8EAO - chains R and T of the 24 polymer chains in the assembly; structure by electron microscopy, 3.20 A resolution.

Chain R (and T):
Protein: Portal protein
Organism: Salmonella phage P22
Notes: chain T of this document is another copy of the same molecule, construct and numbering; everything in this record applies to it too
UniProtKB: P26744 (PORTL_BPP22); the construct has insertions or renumbered stretches relative to UniProt, so the offset changes along the chain: 1-415 = UniProt 6-420; 417-599 = UniProt 444-626
Amino-acid sequence (621 residues; each row starts with the number of its first residue; note: 1 number in that range is skipped by the numbering (no residue carries it; nothing is unmodelled there); a row labelled like 415A-415W holds insertion residues (415A, then the next letters in order)):
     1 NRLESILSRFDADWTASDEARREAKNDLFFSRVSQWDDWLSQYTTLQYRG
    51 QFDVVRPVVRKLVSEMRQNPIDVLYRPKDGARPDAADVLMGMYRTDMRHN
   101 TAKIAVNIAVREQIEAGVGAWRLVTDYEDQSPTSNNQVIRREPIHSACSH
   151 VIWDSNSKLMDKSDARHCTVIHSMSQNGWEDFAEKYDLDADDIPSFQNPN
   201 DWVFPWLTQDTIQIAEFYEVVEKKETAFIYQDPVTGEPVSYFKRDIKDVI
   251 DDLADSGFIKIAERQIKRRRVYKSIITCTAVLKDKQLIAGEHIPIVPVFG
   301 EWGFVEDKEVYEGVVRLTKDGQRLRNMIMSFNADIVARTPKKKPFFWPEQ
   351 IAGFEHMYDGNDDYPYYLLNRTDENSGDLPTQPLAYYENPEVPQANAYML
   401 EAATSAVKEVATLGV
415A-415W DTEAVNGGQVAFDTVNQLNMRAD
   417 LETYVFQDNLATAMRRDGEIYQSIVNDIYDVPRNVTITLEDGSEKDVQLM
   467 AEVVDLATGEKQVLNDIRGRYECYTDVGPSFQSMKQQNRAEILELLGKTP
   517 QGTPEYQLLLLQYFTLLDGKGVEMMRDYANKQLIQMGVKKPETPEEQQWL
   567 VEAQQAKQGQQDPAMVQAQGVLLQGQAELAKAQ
Not modelled in the structure: 415A-415W

Interface between chain R and chain T:
Pairs across the interface (206):
  Lys25(R) with Glu306(T)
  Leu28(R) with Val305(T)
  Phe29(R) with Val305(T), hydrophobic
  Arg32(R) with Phe304(T), hydrogen bond (side chain-backbone)
  Val33(R) with Val305(T), hydrophobic
  Tyr48(R) with Leu324(T)
  Gly50(R) with Asp320(T)
  Gln51(R) with Leu317(T); Asp320(T), hydrogen bond (backbone-side chain)
  Phe52(R) with Gly321(T); Leu324(T), hydrophobic; Ala406(T), hydrophobic
  Asp53(R) with Leu317(T); Val410(T)
  Val54(R) with Glu409(T)
  Arg56(R) with Glu301(T), salt bridge; Glu312(T), salt bridge; Leu317(T)
  Pro57(R) with Glu409(T); Thr412(T)
  Arg60(R) with Glu301(T), salt bridge; Glu312(T), salt bridge; Gly313(T); Leu317(T); Val410(T), hydrogen bond (side chain-backbone); Thr412(T), hydrogen bond (side chain-backbone)
  Val63(R) with Val421(T), hydrophobic
  Ser64(R) with Val421(T)
  Arg67(R) with Tyr420(T), hydrogen bond (backbone-side chain); Val421(T); Asp424(T), salt bridge; Asn425(T)
  Gln68(R) with Tyr420(T)
  Gly91(R) with Asp79(T)
  Thr95(R) with Asp79(T)
  Arg98(R) with Lys78(T); Tyr490(T)
  Asn100(R) with Asp161(T); Thr428(T), hydrogen bond (side chain-backbone); Arg431(T), hydrogen bond; Arg432(T)
  Thr101(R) with Leu159(T)
  Ile104(R) with Leu159(T), hydrophobic; Met160(T); Asp161(T); Trp302(T), hydrophobic
  Ile108(R) with Trp302(T), hydrophobic
  Arg111(R) with Glu301(T), salt bridge
  Asp126(R) with Lys267(T), salt bridge
  Tyr127(R) with Lys267(T), hydrogen bond (backbone-side chain)
  Asp129(R) with Lys224(T), salt bridge; Gln265(T); Ile266(T); Lys267(T), hydrogen bond (side chain-backbone)
  Gln130(R) with Lys267(T); Arg268(T); Glu291(T), hydrogen bond
  Ser131(R) with Tyr487(T)
  Pro143(R) with Lys158(T); Leu159(T), hydrophobic
  His145(R) with Lys158(T); Trp302(T); Phe304(T)
  Ser146(R) with Phe304(T); Val305(T), hydrogen bond (side chain-backbone)
  His150(R) with Asp307(T), salt bridge
  Ser173(R) with Lys158(T); Asp307(T), hydrogen bond
  Met174(R) with Asn156(T)
  Ser175(R) with Ser155(T); Asn156(T), hydrogen bond (backbone-side chain)
  Asn177(R) with Arg9(T); His167(T)
  Gly178(R) with Asn156(T)
  Asp181(R) with Arg166(T), salt bridge
  Asn200(R) with Glu306(T), hydrogen bond (side chain-backbone); Asp307(T), hydrogen bond
  Asp201(R) with Glu306(T), hydrogen bond (backbone-side chain)
  Phe204(R) with Glu19(T)
  Pro205(R) with Glu19(T)
  Trp206(R) with Glu19(T); Lys308(T)
  Leu207(R) with Thr15(T); Asp18(T); Glu19(T), hydrogen bond (backbone-side chain)
  Thr208(R) with Thr15(T); Lys308(T), hydrogen bond (backbone-side chain)
  Gln209(R) with Glu306(T); Lys308(T)
  Arg325(R) with Ala406(T)
  Met329(R) with Met399(T), hydrophobic
  Asn332(R) with Met399(T)
  Ala333(R) with Leu324(T), hydrophobic
  Val336(R) with Met327(T), hydrophobic; Ala395(T); Asn396(T); Met399(T), hydrophobic
  Lys342(R) with Glu388(T), salt bridge; Glu391(T), salt bridge
  Pro344(R) with Tyr387(T), hydrophobic
  Phe346(R) with Phe345(T), hydrophobic; Tyr387(T)
  Tyr358(R) with Pro340(T); Phe345(T), hydrophobic; Tyr387(T)
  Gly360(R) with Arg338(T); Pro340(T)
  Asp362(R) with Lys341(T); Lys343(T), salt bridge
  Tyr364(R) with Lys343(T)
  Pro365(R) with Lys343(T); Tyr358(T)
  Tyr366(R) with Ile351(T), hydrophobic; Glu355(T), hydrogen bond (side chain-backbone); Tyr358(T), hydrophobic
  Tyr367(R) with Pro340(T); Lys341(T); Lys343(T); Pro344(T), hydrogen bond (backbone-backbone); Phe345(T); Phe346(T), hydrogen bond (backbone-backbone); Tyr387(T), hydrophobic
  Leu368(R) with Phe346(T)
  Leu369(R) with Phe345(T), hydrophobic; Phe346(T), hydrogen bond (backbone-backbone); Trp347(T); Pro348(T)
  Asn370(R) with Trp347(T)
  Arg371(R) with Trp347(T); Glu349(T), salt bridge; Asp373(T), salt bridge
  Asp378(R) with Pro380(T)
  Thr381(R) with Gln382(T), hydrogen bond
  Leu384(R) with Phe345(T), hydrophobic
  Tyr386(R) with Tyr386(T); Tyr387(T); Glu388(T)
  Asn389(R) with Glu391(T); Pro393(T)
  Pro390(R) with Pro393(T); Gln394(T); Ala395(T), hydrogen bond (backbone-backbone)
  Glu391(R) with Gln394(T); Ala395(T)
  Val392(R) with Ala395(T), hydrophobic; Tyr398(T), hydrophobic
  Ala397(R) with Tyr398(T)
  Leu400(R) with Tyr398(T)
  Lys408(R) with Glu409(T), salt bridge
  Gln498(R) with Arg431(T); Tyr490(T); Asp492(T)
  Ser499(R) with Asp79(T); Tyr490(T), hydrogen bond
  Met500(R) with Asp79(T), hydrogen bond (backbone-side chain)
  Lys501(R) with Asp79(T)
  Gln502(R) with Arg76(T); Tyr490(T), hydrogen bond; Asp492(T)
  Arg505(R) with Arg76(T)
  Leu509(R) with Lys514(T)
  Gln528(R) with Leu511(T)
  Tyr529(R) with Leu511(T), hydrophobic; Thr515(T), hydrogen bond; Leu524(T)
  Leu532(R) with Leu511(T), hydrophobic
  Leu533(R) with Arg76(T); Glu507(T)
  Asp534(R) with Pro77(T); Arg82(T); Pro83(T); Asp84(T), hydrogen bond (side chain-backbone); Ala85(T), hydrogen bond (side chain-backbone); Ala86(T), hydrogen bond (side chain-backbone); Asp87(T), hydrogen bond (side chain-backbone)
  Lys536(R) with Asp87(T), salt bridge
  Gly537(R) with Leu527(T)
  Val538(R) with Ile508(T), hydrophobic
  Glu539(R) with Gln464(T)
  Met540(R) with Gln523(T); Leu527(T), hydrophobic; Leu549(T), hydrophobic
  Met541(R) with Gln523(T); Leu524(T), hydrophobic
  Arg542(R) with Pro83(T)
  Tyr544(R) with Val554(T), hydrophobic
  Thr559(R) with Asp462(T), hydrogen bond
  Glu561(R) with Asp462(T)
  Ala580(R) with Met581(T), hydrophobic; Gln585(T), hydrogen bond (backbone-side chain)
  Met581(R) with Gln585(T)
  Gln583(R) with Val582(T); Gln585(T), hydrogen bond (side chain-backbone); Gly586(T); Leu589(T)
  Ala584(R) with Gln585(T)
  Val587(R) with Gln585(T); Leu588(T); Leu589(T), hydrophobic; Gln592(T)
  Leu588(R) with Gln592(T)
  Gly591(R) with Gln592(T), hydrogen bond (backbone-side chain)
  Glu594(R) with Gln592(T); Leu595(T); Ala596(T), hydrogen bond (side chain-backbone)
  Ala598(R) with Gln599(T)
Also at the interface, not in a pair above, chain R (125 interface residues in all): Arg49, Lys61, Lys103, Asn107, Glu112, Asp210, Ala337, Lys341, Phe354, Asp359, Pro380, Leu525, Gly535, Asp578, Gln590
Also at the interface, not in a pair above, chain T (127 interface residues in all): Lys243, Arg264, Gly303, Val310, Val314, Ile328, Phe331, Ile335, Phe354, Asp359, Leu379, Asn389, Ala402, Leu413, Gly414, Val415, Leu417, Arg484, Thr491, Asn504, Thr519, Pro520, Ala593

In short:
Chain R and chain T form an interface of 125 and 127 residues respectively, with 37 hydrogen bonds and 17 salt
bridges. Polar pairs include Arg56(R)-Glu301(T), Arg56(R)-Glu312(T) and Arg60(R)-Glu301(T).
Chain R and chain T are both Portal protein (Salmonella phage P22); the structure, Cryo-EM structure of the
in-situ gp1-gp4 complex from bacteriophage P22, was determined by electron microscopy.
